8U81 - chains K2 and C1 of the 20 polymer chains in the assembly; structure by electron microscopy, 3.82 A resolution.

== Chain K2 ==
Molecule: BTB/POZ domain-containing protein KCTD5
Organism: Homo sapiens
UniProt: Q9NXV2 (KCTD5_HUMAN); residues 1-233 here = UniProt positions 1-233
Sequence (233 residues; each row starts with the number of its first residue):
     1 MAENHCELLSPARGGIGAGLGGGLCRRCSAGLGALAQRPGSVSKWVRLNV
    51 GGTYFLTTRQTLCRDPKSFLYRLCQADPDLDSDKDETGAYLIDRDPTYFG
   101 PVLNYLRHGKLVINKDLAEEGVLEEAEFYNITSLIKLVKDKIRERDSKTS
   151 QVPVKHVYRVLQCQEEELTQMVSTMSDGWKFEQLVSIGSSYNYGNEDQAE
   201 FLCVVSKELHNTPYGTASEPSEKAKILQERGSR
Disordered / not traced: 1-39
Swiss-Prot annotation at these positions:
  - modified residue: A2 (N-acetylalanine), S10 (Phosphoserine)
From the paper describing this entry:
  - mutagenesis - F128A, L161R: abolished catalytic activity (ubiquitylation activity)
  - mutagenesis - L209* (10-fold): decreased binding to Gbeta 
  - mutagenesis - L209*: decreased catalytic activity (activity)
  - mutagenesis - F128A: unchanged binding to Gbeta 
  - mutagenesis - L161R: abolished catalytic activity with Guanine nucleotide-binding protein G(I)/G(S)/G(T) subunit beta-1
  - mutagenesis - L209* (10-fold): decreased binding to Guanine nucleotide-binding protein G(I)/G(S)/G(T) subunit beta-1
  - mutagenesis - L209*: decreased catalytic activity with Guanine nucleotide-binding protein G(I)/G(S)/G(T) subunit beta-1

== Chain C1 ==
Molecule: Cullin-3
Organism: Homo sapiens
UniProt: Q13618 (CUL3_HUMAN); numbering as in UniProt (aligned over 1-381)
Sequence (381 residues; row label = number of the first residue in the row):
     1 MSNLSKGTGSRKDTKMRIRAFPMTMDEKYVNSIWDLLKNAIQEIQRKNNS
    51 GLSFEELYRNAYTMVLHKHGEKLYTGLREVVTEHLINKVREDVLNSLNNN
   101 FLQTLNQAWNDHQTAMVMIRDILMYMDRVYVQQNNVENVYNLGLIIFRDQ
   151 VVRYGCIRDHLRQTLLDMIARERKGEVVDRGAIRNACQMLMILGLEGRSV
   201 YEEDFEAPFLEMSAEFFQMESQKFLAENSASVYIKKVEARINEEIERVMH
   251 CLDKSTEEPIVKVVERELISKHMKTIVEMENSGLVHMLKNGKTEDLGCMY
   301 KLFSRVPNGLKTMCECMSSYLREQGKALVSEEGEGKNPVDYIQGLLDLKS
   351 RFDRFLLESFNNDRLFKQTIAGDFEYFLNLN
Disordered / not traced: 1-23
Swiss-Prot annotation at these positions:
  - region: S2 to I41 (Interaction with KLHL18)
  - modified residue: S2 (N-acetylserine)
  - natural variant: V285 (V285A: In NEDAUS)

== Chain K2 / chain C1 interface ==
Pairs across the interface - 13 pairs, chain K2 then chain C1:
  Q60(K2) with E56(C1)
  R64(K2) with Y29(C1), hydrogen bond; R59(C1)
  R107(K2) with R59(C1), hydrogen bond (backbone-side chain)
  H108(K2) with R59(C1); T63(C1), hydrogen bond (backbone-side chain)
  G109(K2) with R59(C1); T63(C1)
  T132(K2) with M25(C1)
  S133(K2) with T24(C1); M25(C1)
  K136(K2) with T24(C1)
  L137(K2) with T24(C1)
Interface residues without a listed pair, chain K2 (10 interface residues in all): L106
Interface residues without a listed pair, chain C1 (8 interface residues in all): L66, H67
From the paper, about this interface:
  - hot spots on chain K2 (mutagenesis) - F128A: abolished binding to Cullin-3 (chain C1)

== Summary ==
The interface between chain K2 and chain C1 involves 10 residues on one side and 8 on the other, with 3
hydrogen bonds. Polar contacts include R64(K2)-Y29(C1), R107(K2)-R59(C1) and H108(K2)-T63(C1). The paper
reports that F128A and L161R of chain K2 abolish catalytic activity (ubiquitylation activity); L209* of chain
K2 reduces binding to Gbeta.
Here chain K2 is BTB/POZ domain-containing protein KCTD5 and chain C1 is Cullin-3, both from Homo sapiens.
Entry 8U81 (KCTD5/Cullin3/Gbeta1gamma2 Complex: State A From Composite RELION Multi-body Refinement Map) was
determined by electron microscopy, deposited together with 8U7Z, 8U80, 8U82, 8U83 and 8U84.
